3BU5 - chains A and B; structure by X-ray diffraction, 2.10 A resolution.

== Chain A ==
Protein: insulin receptor subunit beta
Organism: Homo sapiens
Notes: EC 2.7.10.1; fragment: protein kinase
UniProt: P06213 (INSR_HUMAN); residues 978-1283 here correspond to UniProt positions 1005-1310 (UniProt number = residue number + 27)
Sequence (306 residues; each row starts with the number of its first residue):
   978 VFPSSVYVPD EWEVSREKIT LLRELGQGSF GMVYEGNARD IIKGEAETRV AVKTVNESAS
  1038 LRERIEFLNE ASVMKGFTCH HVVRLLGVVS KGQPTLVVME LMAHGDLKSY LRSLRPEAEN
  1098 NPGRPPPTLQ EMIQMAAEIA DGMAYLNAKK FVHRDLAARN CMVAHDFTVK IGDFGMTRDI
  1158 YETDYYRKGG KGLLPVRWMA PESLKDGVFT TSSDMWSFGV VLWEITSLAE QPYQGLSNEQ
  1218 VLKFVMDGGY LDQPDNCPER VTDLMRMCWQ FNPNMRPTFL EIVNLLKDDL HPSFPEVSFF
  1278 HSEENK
Disordered / not traced: 978-986, 1005-1007
Sequence notes: engineered mutation Ser981 (Cys1008 in P06213); variant Asn1251 (Lys1278 in P06213)
Modified residues: Tyr1158 (o-phosphotyrosine; PTR); Tyr1162 (o-phosphotyrosine; PTR); Tyr1163 (o-phosphotyrosine; PTR)
Curated features (UniProtKB/Swiss-Prot):
  - active site: Asp1132 (Proton donor/acceptor)
  - binding site (ATP): Ser1006, Lys1030, Glu1077 to Asp1083, Arg1136, Asn1137, Asp1150
  - modified residue: Tyr984 (Phosphotyrosine), Cys1056 (S-nitrosocysteine), Tyr1158 (Phosphotyrosine), Tyr1162 (Phosphotyrosine), Tyr1163 (Phosphotyrosine)
  - cross-link: Lys1052 (Glycyl lysine isopeptide (Lys-Gly) (interchain with G-Cter in ubiquitin))
Bound ions: Mg2+: Asn1137, Asp1150 (together with ATP)
Residues lining bound ligands: ATP (adenosine-5'-triphosphate): Leu1002, Gly1003, Gln1004, Val1010, Ala1028, Lys1030, Glu1047, Val1060, Met1076, Glu1077, Leu1078, Met1079, Gly1082, Asp1083, Asp1132, Arg1136, Asn1137, Met1139, Asp1150, Gly1152

== Chain B ==
Protein: Insulin receptor substrate 2
UniProt: P81122 (IRS2_MOUSE); residue numbers follow UniProt; this construct covers 620-634
Sequence (15 residues; numbered 620 to 634; the number before each row is that of its first residue):
   620 AYNPYPEDYG DIEIG
Disordered / not traced: 620-622

== How chain A and chain B interact ==
Residue-residue contacts - 42 pairs, chain A then chain B:
  Asp1083(A) with Tyr624(B)
  Lys1085(A) with Tyr624(B); Asp627(B), salt bridge
  Ser1086(A) with Tyr624(B), hydrogen bond
  Arg1089(A) with Tyr624(B)
  Asp1132(A) with Tyr628(B), hydrogen bond
  Arg1136(A) with Tyr624(B); Asp627(B), salt bridge; Tyr628(B), hydrogen bond
  Asn1137(A) with Tyr628(B)
  Lys1165(A) with Ile633(B)
  Gly1166(A) with Ile633(B)
  Gly1167(A) with Glu632(B); Ile633(B), hydrogen bond (backbone-backbone)
  Lys1168(A) with Ile631(B); Glu632(B)
  Gly1169(A) with Gly629(B); Asp630(B); Ile631(B), hydrogen bond (backbone-backbone)
  Leu1170(A) with Tyr628(B), hydrophobic; Gly629(B); Asp630(B)
  Leu1171(A) with Tyr628(B); Gly629(B), hydrogen bond (backbone-backbone); Ile633(B), hydrophobic
  Pro1172(A) with Asp627(B); Tyr628(B)
  Val1173(A) with Ile631(B), hydrophobic
  Trp1175(A) with Asp627(B)
  Ser1180(A) with Ile633(B)
  Leu1181(A) with Ile631(B), hydrophobic; Ile633(B); Gly634(B), hydrogen bond (backbone-backbone)
  Lys1182(A) with Gly634(B)
  Asp1183(A) with Gly634(B)
  Gly1184(A) with Ile633(B); Gly634(B)
  Phe1186(A) with Ile633(B), hydrophobic
  Gln1208(A) with Glu626(B); Asp627(B), hydrogen bond
  Asn1215(A) with Gly629(B)
  Leu1219(A) with Glu632(B)
Interface residues without a listed pair, chain A (28 interface residues in all): Gln1004, Met1176
Interface residues without a listed pair, chain B (11 interface residues in all): Pro623

== In short ==
The interface between chain A and chain B involves 28 residues on one side and 11 on the other, with 8
hydrogen bonds and 2 salt bridges. Polar contacts include Lys1085(A)-Asp627(B), Arg1136(A)-Asp627(B) and
Ser1086(A)-Tyr624(B). Ligands of chain A: ATP.
Chain A is insulin receptor subunit beta (Homo sapiens) and chain B is Insulin receptor substrate 2; the
structure, Crystal structure of the insulin receptor kinase in complex with IRS2 KRLB peptide and ATP, was
determined by X-ray diffraction, deposited together with 3BU3 and 3BU6.
